8Z9G - chains A and C of the 4 polymer chains in the assembly; structure by X-ray diffraction, 1.68 A resolution.

Chain A (and C):
Name: 3-hydroxyisobutyrate dehydrogenase
Organism: Acetobacter aceti
Notes: chain C of this document is another copy of the same molecule, construct and numbering; everything in this record applies to it too
Reference sequence: A0A6S6PLJ6 (A0A6S6PLJ6_ACEAC); numbering as in UniProt (aligned over 1-296)
Sequence (313 residues; numbered -15 to 297; the number before each row is that of its first residue; numbers below 1 keep their minus sign (Met-15 is residue -15)):
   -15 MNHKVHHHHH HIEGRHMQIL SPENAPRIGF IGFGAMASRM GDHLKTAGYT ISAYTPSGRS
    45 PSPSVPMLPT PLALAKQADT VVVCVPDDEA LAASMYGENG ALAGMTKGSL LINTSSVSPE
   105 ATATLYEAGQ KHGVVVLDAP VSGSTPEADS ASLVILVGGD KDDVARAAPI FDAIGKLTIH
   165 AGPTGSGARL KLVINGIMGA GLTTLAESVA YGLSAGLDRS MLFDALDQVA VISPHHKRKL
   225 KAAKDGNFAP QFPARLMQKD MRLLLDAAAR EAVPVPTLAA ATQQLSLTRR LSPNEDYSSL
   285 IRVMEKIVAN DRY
Not modelled in the structure: -15 to 2, 294-297 (chain C: -15 to 1, 43-48, 295-297)
Construct notes: initiating methionine (-15); expression tag (-14 to 0, 297)
Small-molecule neighbours: NADPH (NDP; NADPH dihydro-nicotinamide-adenine-dinucleotide phosphate): Ile15, Gly16, Phe17, Gly18, Ala19, Met20, Ala21, Tyr38, Thr39, Pro40, Ser41, Arg43, Cys68, Val69, Pro70, Ala74, Ala77, Ser78, Thr98, Ser99, Ser100, Val125, Gly127, Ser128, Thr129, Lys175, Gln235, Phe236, Arg239, Leu240, Lys243, Asp244

Chain A / chain C interface:
Pairs across the interface - 113 pairs, chain A then chain C:
  Pro103(A) with Tyr195(C)
  Ser126(A) with Val213(C)
  Leu161(A) with Gln212(C)
  Ile163(A) with Ala209(C), hydrophobic
  His164(A) with Met205(C)
  Ala165(A) with Met205(C)
  Ser170(A) with Leu201(C)
  Arg173(A) with Tyr195(C); Ala199(C), hydrogen bond (side chain-backbone)
  Leu174(A) with Leu201(C); Leu206(C), hydrophobic; Ala209(C), hydrophobic
  Leu176(A) with Tyr195(C)
  Val177(A) with Ser192(C); Tyr195(C), hydrophobic; Gly196(C)
  Ile178(A) with Leu210(C), hydrophobic; Val213(C), hydrophobic; Val215(C), hydrophobic
  Gly180(A) with Thr188(C); Ser192(C)
  Ile181(A) with Thr188(C); Leu189(C), hydrophobic; Ser192(C); Val215(C); Ile216(C), hydrophobic
  Met182(A) with Val215(C), hydrophobic
  Ala184(A) with Thr188(C)
  Thr187(A) with Thr261(C), hydrogen bond
  Thr188(A) with Gly180(C); Ile181(C); Ala184(C); Thr261(C)
  Leu189(A) with Ile181(C), hydrophobic
  Glu191(A) with Val259(C); Pro260(C); Thr261(C), hydrogen bond; Leu262(C), hydrogen bond (side chain-backbone)
  Ser192(A) with Val177(C); Gly180(C); Ile181(C); Leu262(C)
  Ala194(A) with Val257(C), hydrophobic
  Tyr195(A) with Pro103(C); Arg173(C); Leu176(C); Val177(C), hydrophobic; Leu248(C), hydrophobic; Ala251(C); Ala252(C), hydrophobic; Glu255(C)
  Gly196(A) with Val177(C)
  Ser198(A) with Glu255(C); Val257(C)
  Ala199(A) with Arg173(C), hydrogen bond (backbone-side chain); Glu255(C)
  Leu201(A) with Ser170(C); Leu174(C)
  Met205(A) with His164(C); Ala165(C)
  Leu206(A) with Leu174(C), hydrophobic
  Ala209(A) with Ile163(C), hydrophobic
  Leu210(A) with Ile178(C), hydrophobic
  Gln212(A) with Leu161(C)
  Val213(A) with Ile178(C), hydrophobic
  Ala214(A) with Ser217(C), hydrogen bond (backbone-side chain); Pro218(C); His219(C), hydrogen bond (backbone-backbone)
  Val215(A) with Ile178(C), hydrophobic; Ile181(C); Ser217(C); His219(C); His220(C)
  Ile216(A) with Ile181(C), hydrophobic; Ser217(C); Pro218(C)
  Ser217(A) with Ala214(C); Val215(C); Ile216(C); Ser217(C)
  Pro218(A) with Ala214(C); Ile216(C)
  His219(A) with Ala214(C), hydrogen bond (backbone-backbone); Val215(C)
  His220(A) with Val215(C)
  Leu248(A) with Tyr195(C), hydrophobic
  Ala251(A) with Tyr195(C)
  Ala252(A) with Tyr195(C), hydrophobic
  Glu255(A) with Tyr195(C); Ser198(C); Ala199(C)
  Val257(A) with Ala194(C), hydrophobic; Ser198(C); Val292(C), hydrophobic
  Pro258(A) with Met288(C)
  Val259(A) with Glu191(C)
  Pro260(A) with Glu191(C); Ala264(C); Gln268(C)
  Thr261(A) with Thr187(C), hydrogen bond; Thr188(C); Glu191(C), hydrogen bond; Thr261(C); Ala264(C); Ala265(C)
  Leu262(A) with Glu191(C), hydrogen bond (backbone-side chain); Ser192(C)
  Ala264(A) with Pro260(C); Thr261(C)
  Ala265(A) with Thr261(C)
  Gln268(A) with Pro260(C)
  Met288(A) with Pro258(C)
  Val292(A) with Val257(C), hydrophobic
Other interface residues (no listed pair), chain A (58 interface residues in all): Val138, Val193, Ile291
Other interface residues (no listed pair), chain C (57 interface residues in all): Ser126, Val138, Met182, Ile291

Overview:
58 residues of chain A and 57 residues of chain C are in contact; the contacts include 11 hydrogen bonds.
Among the polar pairs are Arg173(A)-Ala199(C), Thr187(A)-Thr261(C) and Glu191(A)-Thr261(C). Ligands of chain
A: NADPH.
Both chains are 3-hydroxyisobutyrate dehydrogenase (Acetobacter aceti). Entry 8Z9G (Crystal structure of
glyoxylate reductase from Acetobacter aceti in complex with NADPH) was determined by X-ray diffraction,
deposited together with 8Z0X and 8Z9F.
